PDB entry 5M2B | X-ray diffraction, 2.70 A resolution | chains N and a of the 28 polymer chains in the assembly

# Chain N
Protein: Proteasome subunit beta type-1
Source organism: Saccharomyces cerevisiae (strain ATCC 204508 / S288c)
Notes: EC 3.4.25.1
UniProtKB: P38624 (PSB1_YEAST); residues 1-196 here correspond to UniProt positions 20-215 (UniProt number = residue number + 19)
Amino-acid sequence (196 residues; numbered 1 to 196; the number before each row is that of its first residue):
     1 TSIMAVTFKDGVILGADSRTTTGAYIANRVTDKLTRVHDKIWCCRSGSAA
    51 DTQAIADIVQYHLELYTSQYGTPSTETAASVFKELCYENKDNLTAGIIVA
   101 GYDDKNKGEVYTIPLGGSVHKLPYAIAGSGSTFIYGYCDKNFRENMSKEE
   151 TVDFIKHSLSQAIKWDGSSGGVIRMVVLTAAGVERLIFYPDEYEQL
Curated features (UniProtKB/Swiss-Prot):
  - active site: Thr1 (Nucleophile)
Bound ions: Mg2+: Ile163, Asp166, Ser169

# Chain a
Protein: Proteasome subunit beta type-7
Source organism: Saccharomyces cerevisiae (strain ATCC 204508 / S288c)
Notes: EC 3.4.25.1
UniProtKB: P30657 (PSB7_YEAST); residues -12 to 233 here correspond to UniProt positions 21-266 (UniProt number = residue number + 33)
Amino-acid sequence (246 residues; numbered -12 to 233; the number before each row is that of its first residue; numbers below 1 keep their minus sign (Thr-12 is residue -12)):
   -12 TQIANAGASPMVNTQQPIVTGTSVISMKYDNGVIIAADNLGSYGSLLRFN
    38 GVERLIPVGDNTVVGISGDISDMQHIERLLKDLVTENAYDNPLADAEEAL
    88 EPSYIFEYLATVMYQRRSKMNPLWNAIIVAGVQSNGDQFLRYVNLLGVTY
   138 SSPTLATGFGAHMANPLLRKVVDRESDIPKTTVQVAEEAIVNAMRVLYYR
   188 DARSSRNFSLAIIDKNTGLTFKKNLQVENMKWDFAKDIKGYGTQKI
Not modelled in the structure: -12 to 0

# How chain N and chain a interact
Pairs across the interface (58; chain N residue first):
  Arg19(N) with Ala189(a)
  Ala24(N) with Phe146(a), hydrophobic; Arg187(a); Asp188(a); Ala189(a), hydrogen bond (backbone-backbone)
  Tyr25(N) with Phe146(a); Arg187(a)
  Ile26(N) with Tyr186(a); Arg187(a), hydrogen bond (backbone-backbone); Asp188(a); Ala189(a)
  Ala27(N) with Arg187(a), hydrogen bond (backbone-side chain)
  Arg29(N) with Tyr186(a); Arg187(a); Lys218(a), hydrogen bond (side chain-backbone); Trp219(a); Phe221(a)
  Val30(N) with Phe221(a), hydrophobic; Ala222(a), hydrophobic; Ile225(a), hydrophobic
  Asp32(N) with Lys226(a); Gly227(a), hydrogen bond (side chain-backbone); Gln231(a)
  Leu34(N) with Gln231(a)
  Thr35(N) with Tyr228(a); Gln231(a)
  Arg36(N) with Gln231(a), hydrogen bond (backbone-side chain)
  Trp42(N) with Gln231(a); Ile233(a)
  Arg45(N) with Tyr228(a)
  Gln53(N) with Tyr228(a), hydrogen bond (backbone-side chain)
  Ala56(N) with Tyr228(a)
  Asp57(N) with Tyr228(a), hydrogen bond
  Phe133(N) with Leu33(a), hydrophobic
  Lys164(N) with Leu34(a)
  Trp165(N) with Ser32(a); Leu33(a); Leu34(a), hydrogen bond (backbone-backbone); Arg35(a)
  Asp166(N) with Ser32(a)
  Gly167(N) with Ser32(a), hydrogen bond (backbone-backbone); Ala189(a); Arg190(a)
  Gly171(N) with Trp219(a)
  Val172(N) with Trp219(a), hydrophobic
  Arg174(N) with Ala222(a), hydrogen bond (side chain-backbone); Ile225(a)
  Arg185(N) with Gln231(a); Ile233(a), hydrogen bond (side chain-backbone)
  Ile187(N) with Ala222(a); Lys223(a)
  Tyr189(N) with Trp219(a); Asp220(a); Lys223(a)
  Pro190(N) with Trp219(a)
  Asp191(N) with Arg193(a), salt bridge
  Glu194(N) with Tyr185(a), hydrogen bond; Arg193(a), salt bridge
Also at the interface, not in a pair above, chain N (34 interface residues in all): Thr21, Asn28, Ile163, Ser168
Also at the interface, not in a pair above, chain a (27 interface residues in all): Asn37, Met150, Met217

# Summary
34 residues of chain N and 27 residues of chain a are in contact; the contacts include 13 hydrogen bonds and 2
salt bridges. Polar contacts include Asp191(N)-Arg193(a), Glu194(N)-Arg193(a) and Ala27(N)-Arg187(a). Curated
annotation (UniProt) lists active-site residue Thr1(N) on chain N.
Chain N is Proteasome subunit beta type-1 and chain a is Proteasome subunit beta type-7, both from
Saccharomyces cerevisiae (strain ATCC 204508 / S288c); the structure, Yeast 20S proteasome with human beta5i
(1-138) and human beta6 (97-111; 118-133) in complex with thiazole ..., was determined by X-ray diffraction.
